PDB entry 5ME1 | electron microscopy, 13.50 A resolution (very low resolution: no residue pairs are listed; an interface is given only as per-side residue counts) | chains A and E of the 26 polymer chains in the assembly

# Chain A
Molecule: 16S ribosomal RNA
Organism: Escherichia coli K-12
Sequence (1534 nucleotides; row label = number of the first residue in the row):
     1 AAAUUGAAGA GUUUGAUCAU GGCUCAGAUU GAACGCUGGC GGCAGGCCUA ACACAUGCAA
    61 GUCGAACGGU AACAGGAAGA AGCUUGCUUC UUUGCUGACG AGUGGCGGAC GGGUGAGUAA
   121 UGUCUGGGAA ACUGCCUGAU GGAGGGGGAU AACUACUGGA AACGGUAGCU AAUACCGCAU
   181 AACGUCGCAA GACCAAAGAG GGGGACCUUC GGGCCUCUUG CCAUCGGAUG UGCCCAGAUG
   241 GGAUUAGCUA GUAGGUGGGG UAACGGCUCA CCUAGGCGAC GAUCCCUAGC UGGUCUGAGA
   301 GGAUGACCAG CCACACUGGA ACUGAGACAC GGUCCAGACU CCUACGGGAG GCAGCAGUGG
   361 GGAAUAUUGC ACAAUGGGCG CAAGCCUGAU GCAGCCAUGC CGCGUGUAUG AAGAAGGCCU
   421 UCGGGUUGUA AAGUACUUUC AGCGGGGAGG AAGGGAGUAA AGUUAAUACC UUUGCUCAUU
   481 GACGUUACCC GCAGAAGAAG CACCGGCUAA CUCCGUGCCA GCAGCCXCGG UAAUACGGAG
   541 GGUGCAAGCG UUAAUCGGAA UUACUGGGCG UAAAGCGCAC GCAGGCGGUU UGUUAAGUCA
   601 GAUGUGAAAU CCCCGGGCUC AACCUGGGAA CUGCAUCUGA UACUGGCAAG CUUGAGUCUC
   661 GUAGAGGGGG GUAGAAUUCC AGGUGUAGCG GUGAAAUGCG UAGAGAUCUG GAGGAAUACC
   721 GGUGGCGAAG GCGGCCCCCU GGACGAAGAC UGACGCUCAG GUGCGAAAGC GUGGGGAGCA
   781 AACAGGAUUA GAUACCCUGG UAGUCCACGC CGUAAACGAU GUCGACUUGG AGGUUGUGCC
   841 CUUGAGGCGU GGCUUCCGGA GCUAACGCGU UAAGUCGACC GCCUGGGGAG UACGGCCGCA
   901 AGGUUAAAAC UCAAAUGAAU UGACGGGGGC CCGCACAAGC GGUGGAGCAU GUGGUUUAAU
   961 UCGAUGXAAC GCGAAGAACC UUACCUGGUC UUGACAUCCA CGGAAGUUUU CAGAGAUGAG
  1021 AAUGUGCCUU CGGGAACCGU GAGACAGGUG CUGCAUGGCU GUCGUCAGCU CGUGUUGUGA
  1081 AAUGUUGGGU UAAGUCCCGC AACGAGCGCA ACCCUUAUCC UUUGUUGCCA GCGGUCCGGC
  1141 CGGGAACUCA AAGGAGACUG CCAGUGAUAA ACUGGAGGAA GGUGGGGAUG ACGUCAAGUC
  1201 AUCAUGGCCC UUACGACCAG GGCUACACAC GUGCUACAAU GGCGCAUACA AAGAGAAGCG
  1261 ACCUCGCGAG AGCAAGCGGA CCUCAUAAAG UGCGUCGUAG UCCGGAUUGG AGUCUGCAAC
  1321 UCGACUCCAU GAAGUCGGAA UCGCUAGUAA UCGUGGAUCA GAAUGCCACG GUGAAUACGU
  1381 UCCCGGGCCU UGUACACACC GCCCGUXACA CCAUGGGAGU GGGUUGCAAA AGAAGUAGGU
  1441 AGCUUAACCU UCGGGAGGGC GCUUACCACU UUGUGAUUCA UGACUGGGGU GAAGUCGUAA
  1501 CAAGGUAACC GUAGGGGAAC CUGCGGUUGG AUCA
Modified / non-standard residues: PSU (pseudouridine-5'-monophosphate) at position 516, G7M (N7-methyl-guanosine-5'-monophosphate) at position 527, 2MG (2N-methylguanosine-5'-monophosphate) at position 966, 5MC (5-methylcytidine-5'-monophosphate) at position 967, 2MG (2N-methylguanosine-5'-monophosphate) at position 1207, 4OC (4n,o2'-methylcytidine-5'-monophosphate) at position 1402, 5MC (5-methylcytidine-5'-monophosphate) at position 1407, UR3 (3-methyluridine-5'-monophoshate) at position 1498, 2MG (2N-methylguanosine-5'-monophosphate) at position 1516, MA6 (6N-dimethyladenosine-5'-monophoshate) at position 1518, MA6 (6N-dimethyladenosine-5'-monophoshate) at position 1519

# Chain E
Protein: 30S ribosomal protein S5
Organism: Escherichia coli K-12
UniProtKB: P0A7W1 (RS5_ECOLI); numbering as in UniProt (aligned over 1-167)
Amino-acid sequence (167 residues; each row starts with the number of its first residue):
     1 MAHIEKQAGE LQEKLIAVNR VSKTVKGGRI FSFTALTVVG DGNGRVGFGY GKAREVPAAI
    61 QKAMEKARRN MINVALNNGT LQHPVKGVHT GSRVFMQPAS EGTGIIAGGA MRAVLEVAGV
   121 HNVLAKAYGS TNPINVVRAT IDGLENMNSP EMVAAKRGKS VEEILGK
Disordered / not traced: 1-9, 165-167
Curated features (UniProtKB/Swiss-Prot):
  - modified residue: Ala2 (N-acetylalanine)

# Interface between chain A and chain E
At this resolution (14 A) residue pairs are not listed: 41 residues of chain A and 46 of chain E lie at the interface.

# Overview
41 residues of chain A and 46 residues of chain E are in contact.
Chain A is 16S ribosomal RNA and chain E is 30S ribosomal protein S5, both from Escherichia coli K-12; the
structure, Structure of the 30S Pre-Initiation Complex 2 (30S IC-2) Stalled by GE81112, was determined by
electron microscopy (same publication as 5ME0).
